PDB entry 6OVR | X-ray diffraction, 2.84 A resolution | chains C and D of the 9 polymer chains in the assembly

[Chain C]
Molecule: DNA-directed RNA polymerase subunit beta
Organism: Thermus thermophilus (strain HB8 / ATCC 27634 / DSM 579)
Notes: EC 2.7.7.6
UniProt: Q8RQE9 (RPOB_THET8); residue numbers follow UniProt; this construct covers 1-1119
Chain sequence (1119 residues; each row starts with the number of its first residue):
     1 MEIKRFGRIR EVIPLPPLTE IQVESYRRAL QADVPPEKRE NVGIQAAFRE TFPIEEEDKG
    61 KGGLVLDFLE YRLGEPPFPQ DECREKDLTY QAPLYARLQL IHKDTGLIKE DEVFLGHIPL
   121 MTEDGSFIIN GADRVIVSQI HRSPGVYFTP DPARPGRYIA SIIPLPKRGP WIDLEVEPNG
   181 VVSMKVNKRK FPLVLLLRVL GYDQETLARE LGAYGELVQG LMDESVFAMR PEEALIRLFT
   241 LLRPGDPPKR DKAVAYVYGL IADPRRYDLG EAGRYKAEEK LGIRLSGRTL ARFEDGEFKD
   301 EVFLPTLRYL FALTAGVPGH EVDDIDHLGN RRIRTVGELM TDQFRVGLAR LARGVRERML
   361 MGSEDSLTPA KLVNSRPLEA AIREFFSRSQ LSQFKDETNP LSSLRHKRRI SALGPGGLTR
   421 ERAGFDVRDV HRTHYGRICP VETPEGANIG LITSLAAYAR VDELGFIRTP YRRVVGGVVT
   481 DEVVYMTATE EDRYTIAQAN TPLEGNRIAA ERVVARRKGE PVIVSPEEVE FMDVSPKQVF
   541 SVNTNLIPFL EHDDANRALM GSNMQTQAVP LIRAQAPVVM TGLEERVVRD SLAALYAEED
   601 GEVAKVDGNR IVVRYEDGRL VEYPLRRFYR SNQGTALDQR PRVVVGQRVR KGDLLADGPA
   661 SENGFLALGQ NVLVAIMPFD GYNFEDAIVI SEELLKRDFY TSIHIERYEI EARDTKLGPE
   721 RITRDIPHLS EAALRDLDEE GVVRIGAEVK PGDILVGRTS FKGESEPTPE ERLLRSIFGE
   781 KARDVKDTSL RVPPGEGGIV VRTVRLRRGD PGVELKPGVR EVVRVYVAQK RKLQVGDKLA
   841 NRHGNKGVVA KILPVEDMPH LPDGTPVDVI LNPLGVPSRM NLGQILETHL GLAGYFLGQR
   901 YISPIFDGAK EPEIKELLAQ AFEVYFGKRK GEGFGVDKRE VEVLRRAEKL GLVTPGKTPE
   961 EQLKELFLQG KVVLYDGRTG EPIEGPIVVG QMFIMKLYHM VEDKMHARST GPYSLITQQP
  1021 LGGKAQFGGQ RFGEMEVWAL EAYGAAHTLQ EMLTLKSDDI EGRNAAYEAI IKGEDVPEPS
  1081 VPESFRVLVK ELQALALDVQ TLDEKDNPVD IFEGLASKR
Not modelled in the structure: 57-63, 421-424, 1119
Small-molecule neighbours: pyrophosphate (POP): Asp686, Ser878, Arg879

[Chain D]
Molecule: DNA-directed RNA polymerase subunit beta'
Organism: Thermus thermophilus (strain HB8 / ATCC 27634 / DSM 579)
Notes: EC 2.7.7.6
UniProt: Q8RQE8 (RPOC_THET8); residue numbers follow UniProt; this construct covers 1-1524
Chain sequence (1524 residues; each row starts with the number of its first residue):
     1 MKKEVRKVRI ALASPEKIRS WSYGEVEKPE TINYRTLKPE RDGLFDERIF GPIKDYECAC
    61 GKYKRQRFEG KVCERCGVEV TKSIVRRYRM GHIELATPAA HIWFVKDVPS KIGTLLDLSA
   121 TELEQVLYFS KYIVLDPKGA ILNGVPVEKR QLLTDEEYRE LRYGKQETYP LPPGVDALVK
   181 DGEEVVKGQE LAPGVVSRLD GVALYRFPRR VRVEYVKKER AGLRLPLAAW VEKEAYKPGE
   241 ILAELPEPYL FRAEEEGVVE LKELEEGAFL VLRREDEPVA TYFLPVGMTP LVVHGEIVEK
   301 GQPLAEAKGL LRMPRQVRAA QVEAEEEGET VYLTLFLEWT EPKDYRVQPH MNVVVPEGAR
   361 VEAGDKIVAA IDPEEEVIAE AEGVVHLHEP ASILVVKARV YPFEDDVEVS TGDRVAPGDV
   421 LADGGKVKSD VYGRVEVDLV RNVVRVVESY DIDARMGAEA IQQLLKELDL EALEKELLEE
   481 MKHPSRARRA KARKRLEVVR AFLDSGNRPE WMILEAVPVL PPDLRPMVQV DGGRFATSDL
   541 NDLYRRLINR NNRLKKLLAQ GAPEIIIRNE KRMLQEAVDA LLDNGRRGAP VTNPGSDRPL
   601 RSLTDILSGK QGRFRQNLLG KRVDYSGRSV IVVGPQLKLH QCGLPKRMAL ELFKPFLLKK
   661 MEEKGIAPNV KAARRMLERQ RDIKDEVWDA LEEVIHGKVV LLNRAPTLHR LGIQAFQPVL
   721 VEGQSIQLHP LVCEAFNADF DGDQMAVHVP LSSFAQAEAR IQMLSAHNLL SPASGEPLAK
   781 PSRDIILGLY YITQVRKEKK GAGLEFATPE EALAAHERGE VALNAPIKVA GRETSVGRLK
   841 YVFANPDEAL LAVAHGIVDL QDVVTVRYMG KRLETSPGRI LFARIVAEAV EDEKVAWELI
   901 QLDVPQEKNS LKDLVYQAFL RLGMEKTARL LDALKYYGFT FSTTSGITIG IDDAVIPEEK
   961 KQYLEEADRK LLQIEQAYEM GFLTDRERYD QILQLWTETT EKVTQAVFKN FEENYPFNPL
  1021 YVMAQSGARG NPQQIRQLCG LRGLMQKPSG ETFEVPVRSS FREGLTVLEY FISSHGARKG
  1081 GADTALRTAD SGYLTRKLVD VTHEIVVREA DCGTTNYISV PLFQPDEVTR SLRLRKRADI
  1141 EAGLYGRVLA REVEVLGVRL EEGRYLSMDD VHLLIKAAEA GEIQEVPVRS PLTCQTRYGV
  1201 CQKCYGYDLS MARPVSIGEA VGIVAAQSIG EPGTQLTMRT FHTGGVAGAA DITQGLPRVI
  1261 ELFEARRPKA KAVISEIDGV VRIEETEEKL SVFVESEGFS KEYKLPKEAR LLVKDGDYVE
  1321 AGQPLTRGAI DPHQLLEAKG PEAVERYLVE EIQKVYRAQG VKLHDKHIEI VVRQMMKYVE
  1381 VTDPGDSRLL EGQVLEKWDV EALNERLIAE GKTPVAWKPL LMGVTKSALS TKSWLSAASF
  1441 QNTTHVLTEA AIAGKKDELI GLKENVILGR LIPAGTGSDF VRFTQVVDQK TLKAIEEARK
  1501 EAVEAKERPA ARRGVKREQP GKQA
Not modelled in the structure: 1-2, 1238-1253, 1503-1524
Bound ions: Zn2+ site 1: Cys58, Cys60, Cys73, Cys76; Mg2+ site 1: Asp739, Asp741, Asp743 (shared with 1 residue of chain I); Mg2+ site 2: Lys840 (shared with 1 residue of chain B); Zn2+ site 2: Cys1112, Cys1194, Cys1201, Cys1204
Small-molecule neighbours: pyrophosphate (POP): Asn737, Asp739, Arg1029

[Interface between chain C and chain D]
Pairs across the interface (385):
  Phe425(C) with Ala1082(D), hydrophobic; Asp1083(D)
  Arg428(C) with Arg1078(D), hydrogen bond (backbone-side chain)
  Asp429(C) with Arg1078(D); Lys1079(D)
  Val430(C) with Ser1074(D); His1075(D); Arg1078(D)
  His431(C) with Phe1071(D)
  Arg432(C) with Phe1071(D)
  Tyr435(C) with Phe1071(D)
  Pro440(C) with Ser1074(D); Arg1078(D), hydrogen bond (backbone-side chain)
  Thr443(C) with Arg1078(D)
  Gly446(C) with Ala1085(D)
  Ile449(C) with Arg1078(D); Gly1081(D); Ala1082(D), hydrophobic
  Gly450(C) with Arg1078(D)
  Gln498(C) with Val1067(D); Leu1068(D)
  Arg516(C) with Leu1068(D)
  Glu520(C) with Phe1053(D)
  Pro521(C) with Leu1068(D), hydrophobic
  Pro536(C) with Val1067(D), hydrophobic
  Phe540(C) with Tyr1070(D), hydrophobic
  Leu550(C) with Tyr1070(D)
  Glu551(C) with Gly1064(D); Leu1065(D), hydrogen bond (backbone-backbone)
  His552(C) with Phe1061(D), hydrogen bond (side chain-backbone); Arg1062(D), hydrogen bond (side chain-backbone); Glu1063(D); Gly1064(D)
  Asp553(C) with Tyr1070(D), hydrogen bond (backbone-side chain)
  Asp554(C) with Arg1042(D), salt bridge; Phe1061(D)
  Ala555(C) with Tyr1070(D)
  Ala558(C) with Tyr1070(D)
  Ile676(C) with Ile947(D); Thr948(D), hydrogen bond (backbone-side chain)
  Met677(C) with Thr943(D); Ile947(D)
  Pro678(C) with Asp784(D); Ser942(D); Thr943(D); Ile947(D)
  Phe679(C) with Thr943(D)
  Asp680(C) with Pro635(D); Phe939(D); Thr943(D), hydrogen bond (backbone-side chain)
  Gly681(C) with Val633(D); Pro635(D); Phe939(D)
  Tyr682(C) with Val633(D), hydrophobic; Pro635(D); Gln636(D)
  Phe684(C) with Val633(D), hydrophobic; Pro730(D); Phe740(D); Ser782(D); Arg783(D); Asp784(D); Phe939(D), hydrophobic
  Glu685(C) with Asp739(D); Phe740(D), hydrogen bond (backbone-backbone); Arg783(D), salt bridge; Arg1029(D), salt bridge
  Asp686(C) with Asp739(D); Phe740(D)
  Ala687(C) with Val633(D), hydrophobic; Phe740(D)
  Arg713(C) with Gly532(D), hydrogen bond (side chain-backbone)
  Lys716(C) with Gln529(D)
  Glu748(C) with Arg681(D), hydrogen bond (backbone-side chain)
  Val749(C) with Arg681(D)
  Lys750(C) with Gln680(D); Arg681(D)
  Pro751(C) with Glu678(D); Arg679(D); Gln680(D), hydrogen bond (backbone-backbone)
  Gly752(C) with Glu678(D)
  Asp753(C) with Arg679(D), salt bridge; Arg681(D), salt bridge
  Glu764(C) with Lys54(D); Glu57(D); Lys64(D), salt bridge
  Ser765(C) with Lys54(D)
  Thr768(C) with Arg65(D), hydrogen bond
  Pro769(C) with Arg65(D)
  Glu770(C) with Arg65(D), salt bridge
  Gln834(C) with Gln724(D), hydrogen bond
  Val835(C) with Ser725(D), hydrogen bond (backbone-side chain)
  Gly836(C) with Val630(D); Val632(D); Ser725(D), hydrogen bond (backbone-side chain)
  Lys838(C) with Asp741(D)
  Gly847(C) with Phe740(D)
  Val848(C) with Ile631(D); Val632(D), hydrophobic; Phe740(D), hydrogen bond (backbone-backbone); Gly742(D)
  Val849(C) with Val632(D)
  Ala850(C) with Val632(D); Val633(D), hydrophobic
  Asn872(C) with Asp784(D), hydrogen bond
  Pro873(C) with Ile947(D); Ile949(D)
  Leu874(C) with Arg783(D); Asp784(D); Met1023(D), hydrophobic; Ala1028(D), hydrophobic; Arg1029(D), hydrogen bond (backbone-side chain)
  Val876(C) with Ile949(D), hydrophobic
  Pro877(C) with Ile949(D); Met1023(D), hydrophobic
  Ser878(C) with Arg1029(D), hydrogen bond; Gln1034(D)
  Arg879(C) with Arg1029(D)
  Met880(C) with Gln1037(D); Phe1061(D), hydrophobic
  Leu882(C) with Ile951(D), hydrophobic; Leu1038(D), hydrophobic
  Ile885(C) with Ile949(D); Gly950(D); Ile951(D)
  Leu886(C) with Ile951(D), hydrophobic
  His889(C) with Gly950(D); Ile951(D), hydrogen bond (side chain-backbone)
  Phe906(C) with Leu1065(D); Thr1066(D); Val1067(D); Tyr1070(D), hydrophobic
  Lys910(C) with Glu1063(D), hydrogen bond (side chain-backbone)
  Glu911(C) with Ile951(D); Arg1062(D), salt bridge
  Lys915(C) with Asp952(D), salt bridge
  Arg945(C) with Asp859(D), salt bridge
  Arg946(C) with Tyr791(D), hydrogen bond; Asp859(D), salt bridge; Gln861(D)
  Lys949(C) with Arg796(D)
  Leu950(C) with Tyr1015(D); Phe1017(D), hydrophobic
  Gln969(C) with Asp952(D)
  Lys971(C) with Thr948(D); Asp953(D), salt bridge
  Arg978(C) with Thr943(D)
  Ile983(C) with Thr943(D); Thr944(D); Gly946(D)
  Glu984(C) with Tyr791(D), hydrogen bond; Thr944(D), hydrogen bond (backbone-backbone); Ser945(D)
  Gly985(C) with Ser945(D); Gly946(D)
  Pro986(C) with Thr948(D)
  Ile987(C) with Gly946(D); Ile947(D); Thr948(D)
  Val988(C) with Thr948(D), hydrogen bond (backbone-side chain); Ile949(D); Gly950(D)
  Val1001(C) with Ser629(D); Gln724(D); Ser725(D)
  Glu1002(C) with Gln724(D)
  Lys1004(C) with Arg628(D); Val630(D); Gln744(D)
  Met1005(C) with Arg628(D); Ser629(D); Arg647(D); Met648(D), hydrophobic; Gln724(D)
  His1006(C) with Gly627(D); Arg628(D), hydrogen bond (backbone-backbone)
  Ala1007(C) with Ser626(D); Gly627(D); Met648(D); Glu651(D); Leu652(D), hydrophobic
  Arg1008(C) with Asp624(D), salt bridge; Tyr625(D), hydrogen bond (backbone-backbone); Ser626(D), hydrogen bond (backbone-backbone); Glu651(D)
  Ser1009(C) with Asp624(D); Tyr625(D), hydrogen bond (backbone-backbone); Glu651(D), hydrogen bond; Pro655(D)
  Thr1010(C) with Asp624(D); Tyr625(D)
  Tyr1013(C) with Asp624(D), hydrogen bond
  Leu1015(C) with Arg87(D); Val528(D), hydrophobic
  Ile1016(C) with Arg87(D), hydrogen bond (backbone-side chain); Leu524(D); Pro526(D); Arg613(D)
  Thr1017(C) with Arg613(D); Asn617(D)
  Gln1018(C) with Arg87(D)
  Gln1019(C) with Asn617(D), hydrogen bond (side chain-backbone); Lys621(D)
  Pro1020(C) with Arg622(D); Val623(D); Asp624(D)
  Leu1021(C) with Arg622(D)
  Gly1022(C) with Arg622(D)
  Phe1027(C) with Glu651(D)
  Gly1029(C) with Arg622(D), hydrogen bond (backbone-side chain); Val623(D); Ser626(D)
  Gln1030(C) with Arg622(D); Val623(D), hydrogen bond (backbone-backbone); Ser626(D), hydrogen bond (backbone-side chain); Gly627(D); Arg628(D), hydrogen bond
  Arg1031(C) with Arg615(D), hydrogen bond (side chain-backbone); Gln616(D), hydrogen bond (side chain-backbone); Gly620(D), hydrogen bond (side chain-backbone); Lys621(D); Arg622(D)
  Phe1032(C) with Gly620(D); Lys621(D), hydrogen bond (backbone-backbone); Ile713(D), hydrophobic; His748(D)
  Glu1034(C) with Arg615(D), salt bridge; Leu619(D); Arg1096(D), salt bridge
  Met1035(C) with Thr707(D); Leu708(D), hydrophobic
  Glu1036(C) with Asn703(D); Thr707(D), hydrogen bond
  Val1037(C) with Leu619(D)
  Trp1038(C) with Arg1096(D); Val1099(D); Ile1223(D); Gln1227(D)
  Ala1039(C) with Thr707(D); Ile713(D), hydrophobic; Gln1227(D)
  Leu1040(C) with Met763(D), hydrophobic
  Glu1041(C) with Ala1220(D); Ile1223(D); Leu1462(D); Val1466(D); Ile1472(D)
  Ala1042(C) with Arg710(D); Ile1223(D); Val1224(D), hydrophobic; Gln1227(D)
  Tyr1043(C) with Arg710(D), hydrogen bond (side chain-backbone); Leu711(D); Ile713(D), hydrogen bond (side chain-backbone); Gln714(D); Gln762(D), hydrogen bond (backbone-side chain); Met763(D), hydrophobic; Asn768(D)
  Gly1044(C) with Gln762(D); Gly1475(D); Thr1476(D), hydrogen bond (backbone-backbone)
  Ala1045(C) with Glu758(D); Gln762(D); Met763(D), hydrophobic
  Ala1046(C) with Glu758(D), hydrogen bond (backbone-side chain); Leu1471(D), hydrophobic; Ile1472(D), hydrophobic; Ala1474(D); Thr1476(D), hydrogen bond (backbone-side chain); Gly1477(D)
  His1047(C) with Phe754(D); Glu758(D), salt bridge; Leu1471(D); Thr1476(D), hydrogen bond
  Thr1048(C) with Leu701(D); Ala755(D), hydrogen bond (side chain-backbone); Glu758(D), hydrogen bond (backbone-side chain)
  Leu1049(C) with Ile1472(D), hydrophobic
  Gln1050(C) with Gly1469(D), hydrogen bond (side chain-backbone); Arg1470(D); Leu1471(D)
  Glu1051(C) with Pro750(D); Leu751(D), hydrogen bond (side chain-backbone); Ser752(D), hydrogen bond (side chain-backbone); Ala755(D)
  Met1052(C) with Lys621(D); Val623(D); His748(D)
  Leu1053(C) with Lys621(D); Val1466(D), hydrophobic
  Thr1054(C) with Gly1469(D)
  Leu1055(C) with Asp624(D)
  Lys1056(C) with Val623(D); Asp624(D), hydrogen bond (backbone-backbone); Tyr625(D); Val749(D), hydrogen bond (side chain-backbone); Pro750(D)
  Ser1057(C) with Lys621(D); Arg622(D), hydrogen bond (side chain-backbone)
  Asp1058(C) with Lys621(D)
  Tyr1067(C) with Pro655(D), hydrophobic; Arg674(D), hydrogen bond
  Ile1070(C) with Pro655(D), hydrophobic; Phe656(D); Lys659(D)
  Ile1071(C) with Pro655(D); Lys659(D); Val670(D)
  Asp1075(C) with Ser752(D); Ser753(D), hydrogen bond
  Val1076(C) with Ser752(D)
  Pro1082(C) with Leu1468(D); Gly1469(D)
  Glu1083(C) with Arg87(D), salt bridge; Tyr88(D), hydrogen bond
  Ser1084(C) with Asn617(D); Leu618(D)
  Phe1085(C) with Leu1468(D), hydrophobic
  Arg1086(C) with Tyr88(D)
  Val1087(C) with Arg87(D); Leu524(D), hydrophobic; Arg613(D)
  Leu1088(C) with Leu607(D), hydrophobic; Phe614(D), hydrophobic
  Lys1090(C) with Tyr88(D), hydrogen bond (side chain-backbone); Met90(D); Leu520(D); Leu524(D)
  Glu1091(C) with Leu520(D); Ile606(D); Arg613(D), salt bridge
  Leu1092(C) with Leu607(D), hydrophobic; Leu1447(D), hydrophobic
  Gln1093(C) with Trp21(D); Met90(D); Pro518(D)
  Ala1094(C) with Met90(D); Leu520(D), hydrophobic; Leu582(D); Leu603(D), hydrophobic
  Leu1095(C) with His101(D), hydrogen bond (backbone-side chain); Trp103(D), hydrophobic; Leu582(D), hydrophobic; Leu603(D), hydrophobic; Leu607(D), hydrophobic
  Ala1096(C) with Ala13(D), hydrogen bond (backbone-backbone); Ile18(D), hydrophobic; Leu514(D), hydrophobic; Pro518(D)
  Leu1097(C) with Ala11(D); Trp21(D); Trp103(D), hydrophobic; Ala1451(D), hydrophobic
  Asp1098(C) with Arg9(D); Ile10(D); Ala11(D), hydrogen bond (backbone-backbone); Lys17(D), salt bridge; Trp21(D)
  Val1099(C) with Val8(D), hydrophobic; Arg9(D)
  Gln1100(C) with Val8(D); Arg9(D), hydrogen bond (backbone-backbone)
  Thr1101(C) with Val5(D); Lys7(D)
  Leu1102(C) with Val5(D); Arg6(D), hydrogen bond (backbone-backbone); Lys7(D), hydrogen bond (backbone-backbone)
  Asp1103(C) with Lys3(D); Glu4(D); Arg6(D)
  Glu1104(C) with Arg6(D); Lys7(D)
  Asp1106(C) with Lys7(D), salt bridge; Lys1456(D), salt bridge
  Phe1112(C) with Tyr88(D), hydrophobic
  Leu1115(C) with Ile84(D), hydrophobic; Val85(D), hydrophobic; Arg89(D), hydrogen bond (backbone-side chain)
  Ala1116(C) with Tyr23(D); Tyr88(D), hydrophobic
  Ser1117(C) with Tyr23(D), hydrogen bond (backbone-side chain)
  Lys1118(C) with Arg19(D); Ser20(D), hydrogen bond (side chain-backbone); Ser22(D), hydrogen bond (side chain-backbone); Tyr23(D)
Interface residues without a listed pair, chain C (186 interface residues in all): His434, Cys439, Val441, Ala447, Val539, Asn556, Asn683, Ala732, Ala733, Arg735, Arg791, Lys846, Gly951, Leu968, Gly1011, Gly1033, Lys1072, Gly1073, Val1109
Interface residues without a listed pair, chain D (199 interface residues in all): Leu12, Leu37, Lys38, Pro521, Asp523, Asp531, Gly533, Tyr544, Thr604, Pro645, Lys654, Leu658, His709, Cys733, Ala746, Leu787, Glu798, Leu1020, Gly1030, Ile1035, Pro1048, Val1055, Ala1077, Thr1095, Trp1434, Ile1467

[In short]
186 residues of chain C face 199 of chain D across their interface, with 72 hydrogen bonds and 21 salt
bridges. Polar contacts include Asp554(C)-Arg1042(D), Glu685(C)-Arg783(D) and Glu685(C)-Arg1029(D).
Pyrophosphate is bound between chain C and chain D.
Here chain C is DNA-directed RNA polymerase subunit beta and chain D is DNA-directed RNA polymerase subunit
beta', both from Thermus thermophilus (strain HB8 / ATCC 27634 / DSM 579). Entry 6OVR (X-ray crystal structure
of a bacterial reiterative transcription complex of pyrG promoter variant -1G) was determined by X-ray
diffraction, deposited together with 6OVY, 6OW3, 6OY5, 6OY6, 6OY7, 6P70 and 6P71.
